Entry 7LBP (X-ray diffraction, 2.60 A resolution); this record covers chains A and C of the 4 polymer chains in the assembly.

[Chain A (and C)]
Name: Baculoviral IAP repeat-containing protein 5
Source organism: Homo sapiens
Notes: chain C of this document is another copy of the same molecule, construct and numbering; everything in this record applies to it too
Reference sequence: O15392 (BIRC5_HUMAN); numbering as in UniProt (aligned over 1-142)
Amino-acid sequence (146 residues; each row starts with the number of its first residue; numbers below 1 keep their minus sign (Gly-3 is residue -3)):
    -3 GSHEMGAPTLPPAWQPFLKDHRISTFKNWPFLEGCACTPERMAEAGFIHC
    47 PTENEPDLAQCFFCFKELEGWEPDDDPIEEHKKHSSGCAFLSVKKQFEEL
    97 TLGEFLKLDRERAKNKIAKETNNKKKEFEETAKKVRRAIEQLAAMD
Not modelled in the structure: -3 to 4, 142 (chain C: -3 to 4)
Construct notes: expression tag (-3 to 0)
Curated features (UniProtKB/Swiss-Prot):
  - binding site (Zn(2+)): Cys57, Cys60, His77, Cys84
  - site: Glu126 (Interaction with FBXL7)
  - modified residue: Ser20 (Phosphoserine), Lys23 (N6-acetyllysine), Thr34 (Phosphothreonine), Thr48 (Phosphothreonine), Lys90 (N6-acetyllysine), Lys110 (N6-acetyllysine), Lys112 (N6-acetyllysine), Lys115 (N6-acetyllysine), Thr117 (Phosphothreonine), Lys121 (N6-acetyllysine), Lys129 (N6-acetyllysine)
Metal / ion sites: Zn2+: Cys57, Cys60, His77, Cys84

[How chain A and chain C interact]
Residue-residue contacts (22; chain A residue first):
  Thr5(A) with Trp10(C)
  Pro7(A) with Pro7(C), hydrophobic; Trp10(C)
  Trp10(A) with Pro7(C); Trp10(C), hydrophobic
  Phe93(A) with Leu98(C), hydrophobic
  Glu94(A) with Thr97(C); Leu98(C), hydrogen bond (backbone-backbone); Gly99(C), hydrogen bond (backbone-backbone)
  Glu95(A) with Thr97(C)
  Leu96(A) with Leu96(C); Thr97(C); Leu98(C), hydrogen bond (backbone-backbone)
  Thr97(A) with Glu94(C); Glu95(C); Leu96(C); Leu98(C)
  Leu98(A) with Phe93(C); Glu94(C), hydrogen bond (backbone-backbone); Leu96(C), hydrogen bond (backbone-backbone); Leu98(C)
  Gly99(A) with Glu94(C), hydrogen bond (backbone-backbone)
Also at the interface, not in a pair above, chain A (13 interface residues in all): Leu6, Phe101, Leu102
Also at the interface, not in a pair above, chain C (12 interface residues in all): Thr5, Phe101, Leu102

[Summary]
13 residues of chain A face 12 of chain C across their interface; the contacts include 6 hydrogen bonds.
Backbone hydrogen bonds pair Glu94(A)-Leu98(C), Glu94(A)-Gly99(C) and Leu96(A)-Leu98(C). Cys57(A), Cys60(A),
His77(A) and Cys84(A) form the Zn2+ site. From UniProt: 4 Zn2+-binding residues on chain A.
Chain A and chain C are both Baculoviral IAP repeat-containing protein 5 (Homo sapiens); the structure,
Crystal structure of human Survivin bound to histone H3T3phK4ac peptide, was determined by X-ray diffraction,
deposited together with 7LBK, 7LBO and 7LBQ.
